PDB entry 7O00 | X-ray diffraction, 2.24 A resolution | chains AAA and CCC of the 3 polymer chains in the assembly

Chain AAA:
Molecule: HLA class II histocompatibility antigen, DR alpha chain
Organism: Homo sapiens
UniProt: P01903 (DRA_HUMAN); residues 4-180 here correspond to UniProt positions 29-205 (UniProt number = residue number + 25)
Amino-acid sequence (177 residues; row label = number of the first residue in the row):
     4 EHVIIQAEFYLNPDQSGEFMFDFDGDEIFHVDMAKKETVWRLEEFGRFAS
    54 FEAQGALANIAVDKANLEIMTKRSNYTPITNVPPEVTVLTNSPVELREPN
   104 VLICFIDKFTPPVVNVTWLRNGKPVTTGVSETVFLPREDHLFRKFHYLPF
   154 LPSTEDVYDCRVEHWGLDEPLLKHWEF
Cystine bridges: Cys107-Cys163
Glycans and other covalent adducts: N-acetylglucosamine (NAG) linked to Asn118
Swiss-Prot annotation at these positions:
  - region: Glu179, Phe180 (Connecting peptide)
  - site: Gln9 (Self- and pathogen-derived peptide antigen), Gly49 (Self-peptide antigen), Phe51 (Self- and pathogen-derived peptide antigen), Ala52 (Self-peptide antigen), Ser53 (Self- and pathogen-derived peptide antigen), Glu55 (Pathogen-derived peptide antigen), Asn62 (Self- and pathogen-derived peptide antigen), Asn69 (Pathogen-derived peptide antigen), Arg76 (Self- and pathogen-derived peptide antigen)
  - glycosylation (N-linked (GlcNAc...) asparagine): Asn78, Asn118

Chain CCC:
Molecule: Chaperone protein DnaK
UniProt: A1KFH2 (DNAK_MYCBP); residues 1-14 here correspond to UniProt positions 290-303 (UniProt number = residue number + 289)
Amino-acid sequence (14 residues; numbered 1 to 14; the number before each row is that of its first residue):
     1 RKPFQSVIADTGIS

Chain AAA / chain CCC interface:
Residue-residue contacts (32):
  Gln9(AAA) - Ser6(CCC)
  Gln9(AAA) - Val7(CCC)  hydrogen bond (side chain-backbone)
  Glu11(AAA) - Val7(CCC)
  Phe22(AAA) - Ser6(CCC)
  Phe24(AAA) - Gln5(CCC)
  Ile31(AAA) - Phe4(CCC)  hydrophobic
  Phe32(AAA) - Phe4(CCC)  hydrophobic
  Trp43(AAA) - Phe4(CCC)  hydrophobic
  Phe51(AAA) - Arg1(CCC)  hydrogen bond (backbone-backbone)
  Phe51(AAA) - Lys2(CCC)  hydrogen bond (backbone-backbone)
  Ala52(AAA) - Arg1(CCC)
  Ala52(AAA) - Lys2(CCC)
  Ala52(AAA) - Phe4(CCC)  hydrophobic
  Ser53(AAA) - Lys2(CCC)  hydrogen bond (backbone-backbone)
  Ser53(AAA) - Pro3(CCC)
  Ser53(AAA) - Phe4(CCC)  hydrogen bond (backbone-backbone)
  Phe54(AAA) - Phe4(CCC)
  Phe54(AAA) - Ser6(CCC)
  Ala61(AAA) - Ile8(CCC)
  Asn62(AAA) - Val7(CCC)  hydrogen bond (side chain-backbone)
  Asn62(AAA) - Ile8(CCC)
  Val65(AAA) - Ile8(CCC)  hydrophobic
  Val65(AAA) - Ala9(CCC)
  Val65(AAA) - Asp10(CCC)
  Val65(AAA) - Thr11(CCC)
  Asp66(AAA) - Ala9(CCC)
  Asn69(AAA) - Asp10(CCC)  hydrogen bond (side chain-backbone)
  Asn69(AAA) - Thr11(CCC)
  Asn69(AAA) - Gly12(CCC)  hydrogen bond (side chain-backbone)
  Ile72(AAA) - Gly12(CCC)
  Ile72(AAA) - Ile13(CCC)
  Arg76(AAA) - Ile13(CCC)  hydrogen bond (side chain-backbone)
Other interface residues (no listed pair), chain AAA (20 interface residues in all): Arg50, Ala68

Overview:
Chain AAA and chain CCC form an interface of 20 and 13 residues respectively, with 9 hydrogen bonds. Among the
polar pairs are Gln9(AAA)-Val7(CCC), Asn62(AAA)-Val7(CCC) and Asn69(AAA)-Asp10(CCC). N-acetylglucosamine is
covalently linked to Asn118(AAA).
Here chain AAA is HLA class II histocompatibility antigen, DR alpha chain (Homo sapiens) and chain CCC is
Chaperone protein DnaK. Entry 7O00 (Crystal structure of HLA-DR4 in complex with a HSP70 peptide) was
determined by X-ray diffraction, deposited together with 7NZE, 7NZF and 7NZH.
